PDB entry 8J0T | electron microscopy, 2.80 A resolution | chains a and b of the 20 polymer chains in the assembly

[Chain a]
Name: ATP synthase subunit a
From: Mycobacterium tuberculosis
UniProtKB: A0A045J1C5 (A0A045J1C5_MYCTX); residue numbers follow UniProt; this construct covers 1-250
Sequence (250 residues; row label = number of the first residue in the row):
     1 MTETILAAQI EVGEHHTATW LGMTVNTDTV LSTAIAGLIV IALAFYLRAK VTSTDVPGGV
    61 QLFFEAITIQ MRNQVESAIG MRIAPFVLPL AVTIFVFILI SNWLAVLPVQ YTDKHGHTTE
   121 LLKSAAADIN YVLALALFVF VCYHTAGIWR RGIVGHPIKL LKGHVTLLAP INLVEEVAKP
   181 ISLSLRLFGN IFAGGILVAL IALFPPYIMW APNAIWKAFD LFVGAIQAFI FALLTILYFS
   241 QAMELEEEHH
Unresolved in the structure: 1-8, 112-118, 153-162, 246-250

[Chain b]
Name: ATP synthase subunit b
From: Mycobacterium tuberculosis
UniProtKB: A0A045H294 (A0A045H294_MYCTX); numbering as in UniProt (aligned over 1-171)
Sequence (171 residues; numbered 1 to 171; the number before each row is that of its first residue):
     1 MGEVSAIVLA ASQAAEEGGE SSNFLIPNGT FFVVLAIFLV VLAVIGTFVV PPILKVLRER
    61 DAMVAKTLAD NKKSDEQFAA AQADYDEAMT EARVQASSLR DNARADGRKV IEDARVRAEQ
   121 QVASTLQTAH EQLKRERDAV ELDLRAHVGT MSATLASRIL GVDLTASAAT R
Unresolved in the structure: 1-20, 165-171

[Chain a / chain b interface]
Residue-residue contacts - 37 pairs, chain a then chain b:
  Val12(a) - Phe24(b)  hydrophobic
  Gly13(a) - Ser22(b)
  Thr24(a) - Asn28(b)  hydrogen bond (backbone-side chain)
  Thr24(a) - Gly29(b)  hydrogen bond (backbone-backbone)
  Thr24(a) - Thr30(b)
  Val25(a) - Thr30(b)
  Asn26(a) - Thr30(b)  hydrogen bond (backbone-side chain)
  Thr33(a) - Val34(b)
  Thr33(a) - Ile37(b)
  Ile41(a) - Val44(b)  hydrophobic
  Ala44(a) - Val49(b)  hydrophobic
  Phe45(a) - Phe48(b)  hydrophobic
  Thr52(a) - Val56(b)
  Ser53(a) - Glu59(b)  hydrogen bond
  Thr68(a) - Val50(b)
  Ile69(a) - Leu57(b)  hydrophobic
  Arg72(a) - Leu57(b)
  Pro89(a) - Ile45(b)
  Pro89(a) - Val50(b)  hydrophobic
  Leu90(a) - Leu42(b)  hydrophobic
  Val92(a) - Ile45(b)  hydrophobic
  Thr93(a) - Leu42(b)
  Thr93(a) - Ile45(b)
  Ile94(a) - Phe38(b)  hydrophobic
  Phe97(a) - Phe38(b)  hydrophobic
  Ile129(a) - Phe24(b)
  Asn130(a) - Pro27(b)
  Asn130(a) - Asn28(b)  hydrogen bond (side chain-backbone)
  Asn130(a) - Phe31(b)
  Tyr131(a) - Val34(b)  hydrophobic
  Leu133(a) - Pro27(b)  hydrophobic
  Leu133(a) - Phe31(b)  hydrophobic
  Ala134(a) - Phe31(b)  hydrophobic
  Ala134(a) - Val34(b)  hydrophobic
  Phe138(a) - Leu35(b)  hydrophobic
  Phe138(a) - Phe38(b)  hydrophobic
  Phe138(a) - Leu42(b)  hydrophobic
Also at the interface, not in a pair above, chain a (39 interface residues in all): Glu14, Trp20, Met23, Val30, Gly37, Val40, Leu47, Gln61, Glu65, Leu88, Leu137, Phe188, Phe192
Also at the interface, not in a pair above, chain b (28 interface residues in all): Leu25, Ile26, Phe32, Val33, Leu39, Val41, Ile53, Arg60

[In short]
39 residues of chain a face 28 of chain b across their interface; the contacts include 5 hydrogen bonds. Polar
contacts include Thr24(a)-Asn28(b), Asn26(a)-Thr30(b) and Ser53(a)-Glu59(b).
Here chain a is ATP synthase subunit a and chain b is ATP synthase subunit b, both from Mycobacterium
tuberculosis. Entry 8J0T (Cryo-EM structure of Mycobacterium tuberculosis ATP synthase in the apo-form) was
determined by electron microscopy (same publication as 8J0S, 8J57, 8J58, 8JR0 and 8JR1).
